Entry 7NL0 (electron microscopy, 3.50 A resolution); this record covers chains A and J of the 10 polymer chains in the assembly.

[Chain A]
Name: Histone H3.1
Source organism: Homo sapiens
UniProt: P68431 (H31_HUMAN); residues 0-135 here correspond to UniProt positions 1-136 (UniProt number = residue number + 1)
Sequence (136 residues; numbered 0 to 135; the number before each row is that of its first residue; numbering starts at 0):
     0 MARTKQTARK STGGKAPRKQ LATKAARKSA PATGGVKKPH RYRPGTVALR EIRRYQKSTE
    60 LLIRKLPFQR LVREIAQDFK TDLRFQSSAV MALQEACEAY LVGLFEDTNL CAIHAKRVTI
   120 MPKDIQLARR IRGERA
Unresolved in the structure: 0-37

[Chain J]
Molecule: 162-nt DNA strand
Sequence (162 nucleotides; row label = number of the first residue in the row; numbers below 1 keep their minus sign (DT-83 is residue -83)):
   -83 TGTCTTTATT CACAAGCTTG CACAATCCCT GCTGGACAAT TCTGAGTGAT GGCAGCTCCC
   -23 ACCTTTCCTT CTTCCTTCAC TTAGACTACA TTTATTCAGC ATCTGTATTG TTGGAGTAAG
    37 TTCCATGTTA ATACTCACCA CTGAGGATAT GTTAATACCA CT
Unresolved in the structure: -83 to -72, 60-78

[How chain A and chain J interact]
Pairs across the interface (25; chain A residue first):
  His39(A) with DG-68(J), sugar contact; DC-67(J), phosphate contact
  Arg40(A) with DT9(J), base contact; DA10(J), sugar contact
  Tyr41(A) with DC-67(J), base contact; DT9(J), sugar contact; DA10(J), phosphate contact
  Pro43(A) with DT8(J), phosphate contact; DT9(J), phosphate contact
  Gly44(A) with DT8(J), phosphate contact; DT9(J), hydrogen bond to the phosphate
  Thr45(A) with DT9(J), phosphate contact
  Val46(A) with DT9(J), phosphate contact
  Ala47(A) with DT9(J), phosphate contact
  Arg49(A) with DT-66(J), phosphate contact
  Arg53(A) with DT-65(J), salt bridge to the phosphate
  Lys56(A) with DG-64(J), salt bridge to the phosphate
  Arg63(A) with DA17(J), phosphate contact; DT18(J), salt bridge to the phosphate
  Lys64(A) with DT18(J), hydrogen bond to the phosphate
  Leu65(A) with DT18(J), hydrogen bond to the phosphate
  Pro66(A) with DA17(J), sugar contact
  Arg69(A) with DA17(J), salt bridge to the phosphate
  Asp81(A) with DT27(J), phosphate contact
  Arg83(A) with DT27(J), sugar contact
Other interface residues (no listed pair), chain A (20 interface residues in all): Arg42, Glu50
Other interface residues (no listed pair), chain J (12 interface residues in all): DG26

[Summary]
20 residues of chain A and 12 residues of chain J are in contact; the contacts include 3 hydrogen bonds and 4
salt bridges. Polar contacts include Gly44(A)-DT9(J), Lys64(A)-DT18(J) and Leu65(A)-DT18(J).
Here chain A is Histone H3.1 (Homo sapiens) and chain J is a 162-nt DNA strand. Entry 7NL0 (Cryo-EM structure
of the Lin28B nucleosome core particle) was determined by electron microscopy.
